7ELH - chains e and F of the 26 polymer chains in the assembly; structure by electron microscopy, 3.30 A resolution.

[Chain e]
Name: Lambda 1
From: Mammalian orthoreovirus 3
Reference sequence: F1ARN3 (F1ARN3_9REOV); numbering as in UniProt (aligned over 1-180)
Sequence (180 residues; numbered 1 to 180; the number before each row is that of its first residue):
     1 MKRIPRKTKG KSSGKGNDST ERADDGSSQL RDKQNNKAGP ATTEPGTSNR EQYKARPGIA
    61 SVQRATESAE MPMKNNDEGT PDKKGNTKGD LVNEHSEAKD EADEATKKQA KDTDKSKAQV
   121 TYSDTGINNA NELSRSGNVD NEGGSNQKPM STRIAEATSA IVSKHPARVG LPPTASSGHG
Not modelled in the structure: 13-39, 168-180

[Chain F]
Name: Lambda 1
From: Mammalian orthoreovirus 3
Reference sequence: F1ARN3 (F1ARN3_9REOV); numbering as in UniProt (aligned over 181-1275)
Sequence (1095 residues; row label = number of the first residue in the row):
   181 YQCHVCSAVL FSPLDLDAHV ASHGLHGNMT LTSSDIQRHI TEFISSWQNH PIVQVSADVE
   241 NKKTAQLLHA DTPRLVTWDA GLCTSFKIVP IVPAQVPQDV LAYTFFTSSY AIQSPFPEAA
   301 VSRIVVHTRW ASNVDFDRDS SVIMAPPTEN NIHLFKQLLN TETLSVRGAN PLMFRANVLH
   361 MLLEFVLDNL YLNRHTGFSQ DHTPFTEGAN LRSLPGPDAE KWYSIMYPTR MGTPNVSKIC
   421 NFVASCVRNR VGRFDRAQMM NGAMSEWVDV FETSDALTVS IRGRWMARLA RMNINPTEIE
   481 WALTECAQGY VTVTSPYAPS VNRLMPYRIS NAERQISQII RIMNIGNNAT VIQPVLQDIS
   541 VLLQRISPLQ IDPTIISNTM STVSESTTQT LSPASSILGK LRPSNSDFSS FRVALAGWLY
   601 NGVVTTVIDD SSYPKDGGSV TSLENLWDFF ILALALPLTT DPCAPVKAFM TLANMMVGFE
   661 TIPMDNQIYT QSRRASAFST PHTWPRCFMN IQLISPIDAP ILRQWAEIIH RYWPNPSQIR
   721 YGAPNVFGSA NLFTPPEVLL LPIDHQPANV TTPTLDFTNE LTNWRARVCE LMKNLVDNQR
   781 YQPGWTQSLV SSMRGTLDKL KLIKSMTPMY LQQLAPVELA VIAPMLPFPP FQVPYVRLDR
   841 DRVPTMVGVT RQSRDTITQP ALSLSTTNTT VGVPLALDAR AITVALLSGK YPPDLVTNVW
   901 YADAIYPMYA DTEVFSNLQR DMITCEAVQT LVTLVAQISE TQYPVDRYLD WIPSLRASAA
   961 TAATFAEWVN TSMKTAFDLS DMLLEPLLSG DPRMTQLAIQ YQQYNGRTFN IIPEMPGSVI
  1021 ADCVQLTAEV FNHEYNLFGI ARGDIIIGRV QSTHLWSPLA PPPDLVFDRD TPGVHIFGRD
  1081 CRISFGMNGA APMIRDETGL MVPFEGNWIF PLALWQMNTR YFNQQFDAWI KTGELRIRIE
  1141 MGAYPYMLHY YDPRQYANAW NLTSAWLEEI TPTSIPSVPF MVPISSDHDI SSAPAVQYII
  1201 STEYNDRSLF CTNSSSPQTI AGPDKHIPVE RYNILTNPDA PPTQIQLPEV VDLYNVVTRY
  1261 AYETPPITAV VMGVP
Not modelled in the structure: 181-193

[Interface between chain e and chain F]
Pairs across the interface - 62 pairs, chain e then chain F:
  N93(e) with E1263(F)
  E94(e) with G442(F)
  H95(e) with R503(F); E1263(F)
  N128(e) with T494(F), hydrogen bond (side chain-backbone); S495(F); P496(F); V1270(F); M1272(F)
  A130(e) with P496(F), hydrophobic; V1270(F)
  N131(e) with P496(F); P499(F); S500(F); R503(F)
  V139(e) with A443(F); M444(F), hydrophobic
  E142(e) with R433(F), salt bridge; R436(F); S445(F), hydrogen bond (backbone-side chain)
  G143(e) with H375(F); Q438(F); A443(F); M444(F); S445(F), hydrogen bond (backbone-backbone)
  G144(e) with H375(F); T376(F); G377(F); M444(F)
  S145(e) with T376(F), hydrogen bond (backbone-backbone); M444(F)
  K148(e) with L394(F), hydrogen bond (side chain-backbone); G396(F); A399(F)
  M150(e) with F378(F); S379(F)
  R153(e) with F378(F); S379(F); S393(F)
  I154(e) with H382(F)
  E156(e) with A399(F); E400(F)
  A157(e) with Y403(F), hydrophobic; R410(F), hydrogen bond (backbone-side chain)
  T158(e) with T383(F)
  S159(e) with E400(F), hydrogen bond
  A160(e) with Q293(F); E400(F); Y403(F), hydrophobic
  I161(e) with T383(F); F385(F), hydrophobic; R410(F)
  V162(e) with A291(F)
  S163(e) with Y290(F); I292(F)
  K164(e) with Y290(F), hydrogen bond (backbone-backbone); A291(F)
  H165(e) with S289(F)
  P166(e) with S289(F); Y290(F), hydrophobic
  A167(e) with Y283(F); S289(F), hydrogen bond (backbone-backbone)
Also at the interface, not in a pair above, chain e (29 interface residues in all): I127, L133
Also at the interface, not in a pair above, chain F (45 interface residues in all): N390, L391, P395, M440, A498, V501, A1269, V1271

[Overview]
Chain e and chain F form an interface of 29 and 45 residues respectively; the contacts include 9 hydrogen
bonds and 1 salt bridge. Among the polar pairs are E142(e)-R433(F), N128(e)-T494(F) and E142(e)-S445(F).
Here chain e is Lambda 1 and chain F is Lambda 1, both from Mammalian orthoreovirus 3. Entry 7ELH (In situ
structure of transcriptional enzyme complex and capsid shell protein of mammalian reovirus at initiation ...)
was determined by electron microscopy, deposited together with 7ELL.
